Entry 7VVO (electron microscopy, 4.10 A resolution (low resolution: residue-level contacts below are approximate; hydrogen-bond / salt-bridge calls are withheld)); this record covers chains A and R of the 6 polymer chains in the assembly.

[Chain A]
Name: Guanine nucleotide-binding protein G(s) subunit alpha isoforms short
Source organism: Homo sapiens
Reference sequence: P63092 (GNAS2_HUMAN); aligned to UniProt positions 5-384 over residues 5-384 (the alignment contains insertions or deletions, so no single offset holds)
Amino-acid sequence (380 residues; numbered 5 to 384; the number before each row is that of its first residue):
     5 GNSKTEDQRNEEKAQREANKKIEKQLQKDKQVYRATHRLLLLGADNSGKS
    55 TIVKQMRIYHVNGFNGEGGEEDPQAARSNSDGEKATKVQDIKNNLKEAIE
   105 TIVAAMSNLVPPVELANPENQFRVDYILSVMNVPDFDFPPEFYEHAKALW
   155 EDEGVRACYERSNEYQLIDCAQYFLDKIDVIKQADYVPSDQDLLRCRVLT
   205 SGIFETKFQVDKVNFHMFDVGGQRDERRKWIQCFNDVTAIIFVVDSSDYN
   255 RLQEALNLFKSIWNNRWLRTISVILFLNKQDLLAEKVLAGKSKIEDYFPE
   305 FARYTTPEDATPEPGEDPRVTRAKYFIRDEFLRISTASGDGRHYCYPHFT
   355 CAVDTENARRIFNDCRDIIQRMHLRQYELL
Unresolved in the structure: 5-11, 63-205
Construct notes: engineered mutation Asp49 (Gly in P63092), Asn50 (Glu in P63092), Tyr63 (Leu in P63092), Asp249 (Ala in P63092), Asp252 (Ser in P63092), Ala362 (Ile372 in P63092), Ile365 (Val375 in P63092)

[Chain R]
Name: Parathyroid hormone/parathyroid hormone-related peptide receptor
Source organism: Homo sapiens
Reference sequence: Q03431 (PTH1R_HUMAN); numbering as in UniProt (aligned over 27-491)
Amino-acid sequence (473 residues; numbered 19 to 491; the number before each row is that of its first residue):
    19 DYKDDDDKDADDVMTKEEQIFLLHRAQAQCEKRLKEVLQRPASIMESDKG
    69 WTSASTSGKPRKDKASGKLYPESEEDKEAPTGSRYRGRPCLPEWDHILCW
   119 PLGAPGEVVAVPCPDYIYDFNHKGHAYRRCDRNGSWELVPGHNRTWANYS
   169 ECVKFLTNETREREVFDRLGMIYTVGYSVSLASLTVAVLILAYFRRLHCT
   219 RNYIHMHLFLSFMLRAVSIFVKDAVLYSGATLDEAERLTEEELRAIAQAP
   269 PPPATAAAGYAGCRVAVTFFLYFLATNYYWILVEGLYLHSLIFMAFFSEK
   319 KYLWGFTVFGWGLPAVFVAVWVSVRATLANTGCWDLSSGNKKWIIQVPIL
   369 ASIVLNFILFINIVRVLATKLRETNAGRCDTRQQYRKLLKSTLVLMPLFG
   419 VHYIVFMATPYTEVSGTLWQVQMHYEMLFNSFQGFFVAIIYCFCNGEVQA
   469 EIKKSWSRWTLALDFKRKARSGS
Unresolved in the structure: 19-32, 53-125, 175-185, 242-278, 349-356, 393-397, 433-441, 478-491
Construct notes: expression tag (19-26)

[Chain A / chain R interface]
Residue-residue contacts - 20 pairs, chain A then chain R:
  Arg370(A) - Ala313(R)
  Asp371(A) - Lys388(R)
  Gln374(A) - Leu309(R)
  Gln374(A) - Ile310(R)
  Gln374(A) - Ala313(R)
  Gln374(A) - Lys388(R)
  Arg375(A) - Lys388(R)
  His377(A) - Leu309(R)
  His377(A) - Phe314(R)
  Leu378(A) - Ile310(R)
  Gln380(A) - Arg219(R)
  Tyr381(A) - Arg219(R)
  Tyr381(A) - His223(R)
  Tyr381(A) - Tyr305(R)
  Tyr381(A) - Leu306(R)
  Tyr381(A) - Leu309(R)
  Glu382(A) - Gly464(R)
  Leu383(A) - Leu385(R)
  Leu383(A) - Ser409(R)
  Leu384(A) - Lys405(R)
Other interface residues (no listed pair), chain A (14 interface residues in all): Arg38, Val217, Ile373
Other interface residues (no listed pair), chain R (21 interface residues in all): Lys318, Leu389, Thr392, Lys408, Val412, Tyr459, Cys462, Asn463

[Summary]
14 residues of chain A face 21 of chain R across their interface.
Here chain A is Guanine nucleotide-binding protein G(s) subunit alpha isoforms short and chain R is
Parathyroid hormone/parathyroid hormone-related peptide receptor, both from Homo sapiens. Entry 7VVO
(PTH-bound human PTH1R in complex with Gs (class5)) was determined by electron microscopy (same publication as
7VVJ, 7VVK, 7VVL, 7VVM and 7VVN).
